Entry 7BRU (X-ray diffraction, 2.15 A resolution); this record covers chains A and B of the 3 polymer chains in the assembly.

Chain A (and B):
Name: Reticulon-3, Gamma-aminobutyric acid receptor-associated protein
From: Homo sapiens
Notes: chain B of this document is another copy of the same molecule, construct and numbering; everything in this record applies to it too
Reference sequence: chimeric construct of O95197, O95166: residues 2-22 from O95197 (RTN3_HUMAN) positions 244-264 (UniProt number = residue number + 242); residues 23-138 from O95166 positions 1-116 (UniProt number = residue number - 22)
Sequence (138 residues; each row starts with the number of its first residue):
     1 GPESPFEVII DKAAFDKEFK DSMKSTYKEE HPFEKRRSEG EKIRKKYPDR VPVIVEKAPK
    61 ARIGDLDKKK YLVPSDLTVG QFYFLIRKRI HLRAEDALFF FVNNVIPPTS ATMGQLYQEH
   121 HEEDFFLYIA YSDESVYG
Differences from the reference sequence: expression tag (1); engineered mutation Ser25 (Phe3 in O95166), Thr26 (Val4 in O95166)
Curated features (UniProtKB/Swiss-Prot):
  - modified residue: Ser4 (Phosphoserine)
  - region: Met23 to Arg44 (Interaction with beta-tubulin), Ala58 to Ile90 (Interaction with GABRG2), Lys70 to Leu72 (Interaction with LIR (LC3 nteracting Region) motif of ATG3)
  - site: Glu39 (Interaction with LIR (LC3 nteracting Region) motif of ATG3), Arg50 (Interaction with LIR (LC3 nteracting Region) motif of ATG3), Gly138 (Cleavage)
  - lipidation: Gly138 (Phosphatidylethanolamine amidated glycine)

How chain A and chain B interact:
Contacting residue pairs (53; chain A residue first):
  Gly1(A) - His31(B)  hydrogen bond (backbone-side chain)
  Gly1(A) - Pro32(B)
  Gly1(A) - Lys35(B)
  Pro2(A) - Tyr27(B)
  Pro2(A) - His31(B)
  Pro2(A) - Glu39(B)
  Pro2(A) - Lys70(B)  hydrogen bond (backbone-side chain)
  Ser4(A) - Lys70(B)  hydrogen bond (backbone-side chain)
  Phe6(A) - Glu39(B)
  Phe6(A) - Ile43(B)  hydrophobic
  Phe6(A) - Pro52(B)  hydrophobic
  Phe6(A) - Lys70(B)
  Phe6(A) - Tyr71(B)
  Phe6(A) - Leu72(B)  hydrophobic
  Glu7(A) - Lys68(B)  salt bridge
  Glu7(A) - Lys70(B)  hydrogen bond (backbone-backbone)
  Glu7(A) - Tyr71(B)
  Glu7(A) - Leu72(B)  hydrogen bond (backbone-backbone)
  Glu7(A) - Arg89(B)  salt bridge
  Val8(A) - Arg50(B)
  Val8(A) - Leu72(B)
  Ile9(A) - Arg50(B)  hydrogen bond (backbone-side chain)
  Ile9(A) - Tyr71(B)  hydrophobic
  Ile9(A) - Leu72(B)  hydrogen bond (backbone-backbone)
  Ile9(A) - Pro74(B)
  Ile9(A) - Leu77(B)  hydrophobic
  Ile9(A) - Leu85(B)  hydrophobic
  Ile9(A) - Arg89(B)
  Ile10(A) - Pro74(B)
  Ile10(A) - Leu77(B)
  Asp11(A) - Pro74(B)
  Asp11(A) - Asp76(B)
  Asp11(A) - Leu77(B)
  Lys12(A) - Asp76(B)  hydrogen bond (backbone-side chain)
  Lys12(A) - Leu77(B)
  Lys12(A) - Gln81(B)
  Phe15(A) - Gln81(B)
  Phe15(A) - Phe84(B)  hydrophobic
  Phe15(A) - Leu85(B)  hydrophobic
  Asp16(A) - Gln81(B)
  Phe19(A) - Phe84(B)  hydrophobic
  Phe19(A) - Leu85(B)  hydrophobic
  Asn104(A) - Phe84(B)
  Val105(A) - Gly80(B)
  Val105(A) - Thr109(B)
  Ile106(A) - Thr109(B)  hydrogen bond (backbone-side chain)
  Pro108(A) - Ser110(B)
  Glu134(A) - Ala94(B)
  Glu134(A) - Glu95(B)  hydrogen bond (side chain-backbone)
  Ser135(A) - Arg87(B)
  Ser135(A) - Asp96(B)
  Val136(A) - Arg87(B)
  Gly138(A) - Ala94(B)
Other interface residues (no listed pair), chain A (24 interface residues in all): Pro5, Lys60, Pro107
Other interface residues (no listed pair), chain B (31 interface residues in all): Val73, Phe82, Tyr83, Ala97, Phe126

Summary:
24 residues of chain A and 31 residues of chain B are in contact; the contacts include 10 hydrogen bonds and 2
salt bridges. Polar pairs include Glu7(A)-Lys68(B), Glu7(A)-Arg89(B) and Gly1(A)-His31(B).
Both chains are Reticulon-3, Gamma-aminobutyric acid receptor-associated protein (Homo sapiens). Entry 7BRU
(Crystal structure of human RTN3 LIR fused to human GABARAP) was determined by X-ray diffraction, deposited
together with 7BRN, 7BRQ and 7BRT.
